PDB entry 6UUB | X-ray diffraction, 3.96 A resolution | chains FFF and 222 of the 8 polymer chains in the assembly

Chain FFF:
Name: RNA polymerase sigma factor RpoS
From: Escherichia coli (strain K12)
UniProt: P13445 (RPOS_ECOLI); residues 1-328 here = UniProt positions 1-328
Amino-acid sequence (336 residues; row label = number of the first residue in the row):
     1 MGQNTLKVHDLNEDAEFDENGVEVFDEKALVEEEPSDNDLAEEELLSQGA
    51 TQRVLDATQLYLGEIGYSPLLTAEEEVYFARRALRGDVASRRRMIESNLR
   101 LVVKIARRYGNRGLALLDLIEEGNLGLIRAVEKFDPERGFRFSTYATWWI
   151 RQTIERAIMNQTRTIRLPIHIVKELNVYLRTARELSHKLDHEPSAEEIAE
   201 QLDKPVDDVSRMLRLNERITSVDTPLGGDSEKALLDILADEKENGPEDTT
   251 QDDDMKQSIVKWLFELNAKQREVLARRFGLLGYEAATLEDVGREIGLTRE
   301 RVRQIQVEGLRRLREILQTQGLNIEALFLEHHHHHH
Not modelled in the structure: 1-52, 330-336
Construct notes: conflict Gly2 (Ser in P13445), Glu33 (Gln in P13445); expression tag (329-336)
UniProt features mapped onto this chain:
  - DNA-binding region: Leu288 to Val307 (H-T-H motif)
  - region: Asp56 to Ala89 (Sigma-70 factor domain-1)
  - motif: Asp118 to Glu121 (Interaction with polymerase core subunit RpoC)
  - mutagenesis: Lys173 (K173E: Eliminates RpoS proteolysis. Lack of interaction with RssB), Glu174 (E174T: 2-fold increase in RpoS half-life. Does not affect interaction with RssB), Val177 (V177K: 3-fold increase in RpoS half-life), Tyr178 (Y178L: Does not affect RpoS half-life)

Chain 222:
Molecule: Synthetic DNA 50-MER (promoter template strand)
Sequence (50 nucleotides; row label = number of the first residue in the row):
     3 TCCGCGTCAGACTCGTAGGATTATAGCATACGTGAGGTGGGATGTCAAGG
Not modelled in the structure: 37-52

How chain FFF and chain 222 interact:
Contacting residue pairs (30):
  Arg112(FFF) - DA25(222)  base contact
  Arg112(FFF) - DT26(222)  salt bridge to the phosphate
  Gln152(FFF) - DA27(222)  base contact
  Glu155(FFF) - DT26(222)  base contact
  Arg156(FFF) - DG28(222)  base contact
  Ile158(FFF) - DT26(222)  base contact
  Met159(FFF) - DT26(222)  base contact
  Met159(FFF) - DA27(222)  phosphate contact
  Thr162(FFF) - DA25(222)  hydrogen bond to the base
  Thr162(FFF) - DT26(222)  base contact
  Arg163(FFF) - DA25(222)  base contact
  Arg163(FFF) - DT26(222)  hydrogen bond to the base
  Asn176(FFF) - DA25(222)  sugar contact
  Asn176(FFF) - DT26(222)  base contact
  Asn176(FFF) - DA27(222)  hydrogen bond to the phosphate
  Arg180(FFF) - DT26(222)  sugar contact
  Arg180(FFF) - DA27(222)  salt bridge to the phosphate
  Arg180(FFF) - DG28(222)  salt bridge to the phosphate
  Arg183(FFF) - DT26(222)  salt bridge to the phosphate
  Arg218(FFF) - DT23(222)  base contact
  Arg218(FFF) - DT24(222)  base contact
  Thr220(FFF) - DA22(222)  base contact
  Leu226(FFF) - DA19(222)  base contact
  Leu226(FFF) - DG20(222)  base contact
  Leu226(FFF) - DG21(222)  base contact
  Gly227(FFF) - DA19(222)  base contact
  Gly227(FFF) - DG20(222)  base contact
  Glu231(FFF) - DT18(222)  base contact
  Glu231(FFF) - DA19(222)  hydrogen bond to the base
  Lys232(FFF) - DA19(222)  base contact
Interface residues without a listed pair, chain FFF (22 interface residues in all): Arg151, Val172, Val177, Asn216, Ile219

In short:
Chain FFF and chain 222 form an interface of 22 and 11 residues respectively; the contacts include 4 hydrogen
bonds and 4 salt bridges. Polar contacts include Thr162(FFF)-DA25(222), Arg163(FFF)-DT26(222) and
Glu231(FFF)-DA19(222). Curated annotation (UniProt) lists 4 mutagenesis sites on chain FFF.
Here chain FFF is RNA polymerase sigma factor RpoS (Escherichia coli (strain K12)) and chain 222 is Synthetic
DNA 50-MER (promoter template strand). Entry 6UUB (E. coli sigma-S transcription initiation complex with a
mismatching UTP ("Fresh" crystal soaked with UTP for ...) was determined by X-ray diffraction together with
6UTV, 6UTW, 6UTX, 6UTY, 6UTZ, 6UU0 and 11 further entries from the same study.
